PDB entry 8REW | electron microscopy, 2.98 A resolution | chains A and F of the 9 polymer chains in the assembly

Chain A:
Name: Transforming growth factor beta-1
Source organism: Homo sapiens
Notes: fragment: lap
Reference sequence: P01137 (TGFB1_HUMAN); numbering as in UniProt (aligned over 1-390)
Sequence (390 residues; each row starts with the number of its first residue):
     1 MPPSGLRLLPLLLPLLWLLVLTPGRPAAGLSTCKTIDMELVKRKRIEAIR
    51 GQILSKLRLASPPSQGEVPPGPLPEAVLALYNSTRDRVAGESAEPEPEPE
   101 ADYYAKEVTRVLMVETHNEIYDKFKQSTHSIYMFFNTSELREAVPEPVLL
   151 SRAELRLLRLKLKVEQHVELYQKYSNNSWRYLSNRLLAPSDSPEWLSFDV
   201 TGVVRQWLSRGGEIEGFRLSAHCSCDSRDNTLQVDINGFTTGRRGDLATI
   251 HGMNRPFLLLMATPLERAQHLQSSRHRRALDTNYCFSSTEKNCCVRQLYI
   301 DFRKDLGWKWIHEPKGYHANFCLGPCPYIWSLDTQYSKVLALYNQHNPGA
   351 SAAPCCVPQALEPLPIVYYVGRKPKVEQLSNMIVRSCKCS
Unresolved in the structure: 1-29, 89-101, 239-253, 268-390
Covalent attachments: glycan linked to Asn136; N-acetylglucosamine (NAG) linked to Asn176
Curated features (UniProtKB/Swiss-Prot):
  - region: Asp226 to Gly252 (Bowtie tail)
  - motif: Arg244 to Asp246 (Cell attachment site)
  - site: Arg278, Ala279 (Cleavage)
  - glycosylation (N-linked (GlcNAc...) asparagine): Asn82, Asn136, Asn176
  - natural variant: Pro10 (P10L: Associated with lower bone mineral density and higher frequency of vertebral fractures in Japanese post-menopausal women), Arg45 (R45C: In IBDIMDE), Tyr81 (Y81H: In CAEND), Arg110 (R110C: In IBDIMDE), Arg218 (R218C: In CAEND; R218H: In CAEND), His222 (H222D: In CAEND), Cys223 (C223G: In CAEND; C223R: In CAEND), Cys225 (C225R: In CAEND), Cys387 (C387R: In IBDIMDE)
  - mutagenesis: Cys33 (C33S: Abolishes interchain disulfide bond with LTBP1 and/or LRRC32, and subsequent regulation of activation of TGF-beta-1), Glu75 (E75A: Does not affect integrin-binding or activation of TGF-beta-1), Leu158 (L158A: Does not affect integrin-binding or activation of TGF-beta-1), Leu160 (L160A/R: Does not affect integrin-binding or activation of TGF-beta-1), Pro193 (P193A/R: Does not affect integrin-binding or activation of TGF-beta-1), Leu232 to Ile236 (Strongly inhibits integrin-binding and activation of TGF-beta-1), Val234 to Ile236 (Strongly inhibits integrin-binding and activation of TGF-beta-1), Asn237 (N237A: Does not affect integrin-binding or activation of TGF-beta-1), Asn254 (N254A: Does not affect integrin-binding or activation of TGF-beta-1), Phe257 to Leu260 (Strongly inhibits integrin-binding and activation of TGF-beta-1), Arg278 (R278A: Prevents cleavage and subsequent maturation of the protein. Generated in order to mimic the structure of the Transforming growth factor beta-1 proprotein)

Chain F:
Name: hFab LHT-22, Light Chain
Source organism: Lama glama
Sequence (238 residues; row label = number of the first residue in the row):
     1 MGWSCIILFLVATATGVHSQAVVTQEPSLSVSPGGTVTITCGLSSGSVTR
    51 NNYPDWYQQTPGQAPRLLLYNTVARHSGVPSRFSGSISGNKAALTITGAQ
   101 PEDEAGYYCALYMYTGSNNGRVFGGGTLLTVLGQPKAAPSVTLFPPSSEE
   151 LQANKATLVCLISDFYPGAVTVAWKADSSPVKAGVETTTPSKQSNNKYAA
   201 SSYLSLTPEQWKSHRSYSCQVTHEGSTVEKTVAPTECS
Unresolved in the structure: 1-20, 133-238
Disulfides: Cys41-Cys109

Chain A / chain F interface:
Residue-residue contacts (19):
  Ser138(A) with Asn51(F), hydrogen bond (backbone-side chain); Tyr53(F), hydrogen bond
  Arg141(A) with Arg50(F); Asn51(F); Tyr53(F), hydrogen bond
  Glu142(A) with Asn51(F), hydrogen bond
  Pro147(A) with Arg50(F)
  Leu208(A) with Arg50(F)
  Ser209(A) with Arg50(F), hydrogen bond (backbone-side chain); Asn71(F)
  Arg210(A) with Asn71(F), hydrogen bond (backbone-side chain); Val73(F); Ala74(F)
  Gly211(A) with Tyr53(F); Asn71(F), hydrogen bond (backbone-side chain)
  Gly212(A) with Tyr53(F), hydrogen bond (backbone-side chain); Asn71(F)
  Glu213(A) with Tyr53(F); Tyr112(F), hydrogen bond
Also at the interface, not in a pair above, chain A (12 interface residues in all): Thr137, Glu146
Also at the interface, not in a pair above, chain F (8 interface residues in all): Tyr70

In short:
Chain A and chain F form an interface of 12 and 8 residues respectively; the contacts include 9 hydrogen
bonds. Polar contacts include Ser138(A)-Asn51(F), Ser138(A)-Tyr53(F) and Arg141(A)-Tyr53(F). Covalently linked
N-acetylglucosamine: at Asn176(A). From UniProt: 17 mutagenesis sites on chain A.
Here chain A is Transforming growth factor beta-1 (Homo sapiens) and chain F is hFab LHT-22, Light Chain (Lama
glama). Entry 8REW (CryoEM structure of human GARP-lTGFbeta1 in complex with a Fab fragment derived from an
activating antibody) was determined by electron microscopy.
